Entry 2JA8 (X-ray diffraction, 3.80 A resolution); this record covers chains A and N of the 15 polymer chains in the assembly.

== Chain A ==
Protein: DNA-directed RNA polymerase II largest subunit
From: Saccharomyces cerevisiae
Notes: EC 2.7.7.6
UniProtKB: P04050 (RPB1_YEAST); residues 1-1733 here = UniProt positions 1-1733
Sequence (1733 residues; row label = number of the first residue in the row):
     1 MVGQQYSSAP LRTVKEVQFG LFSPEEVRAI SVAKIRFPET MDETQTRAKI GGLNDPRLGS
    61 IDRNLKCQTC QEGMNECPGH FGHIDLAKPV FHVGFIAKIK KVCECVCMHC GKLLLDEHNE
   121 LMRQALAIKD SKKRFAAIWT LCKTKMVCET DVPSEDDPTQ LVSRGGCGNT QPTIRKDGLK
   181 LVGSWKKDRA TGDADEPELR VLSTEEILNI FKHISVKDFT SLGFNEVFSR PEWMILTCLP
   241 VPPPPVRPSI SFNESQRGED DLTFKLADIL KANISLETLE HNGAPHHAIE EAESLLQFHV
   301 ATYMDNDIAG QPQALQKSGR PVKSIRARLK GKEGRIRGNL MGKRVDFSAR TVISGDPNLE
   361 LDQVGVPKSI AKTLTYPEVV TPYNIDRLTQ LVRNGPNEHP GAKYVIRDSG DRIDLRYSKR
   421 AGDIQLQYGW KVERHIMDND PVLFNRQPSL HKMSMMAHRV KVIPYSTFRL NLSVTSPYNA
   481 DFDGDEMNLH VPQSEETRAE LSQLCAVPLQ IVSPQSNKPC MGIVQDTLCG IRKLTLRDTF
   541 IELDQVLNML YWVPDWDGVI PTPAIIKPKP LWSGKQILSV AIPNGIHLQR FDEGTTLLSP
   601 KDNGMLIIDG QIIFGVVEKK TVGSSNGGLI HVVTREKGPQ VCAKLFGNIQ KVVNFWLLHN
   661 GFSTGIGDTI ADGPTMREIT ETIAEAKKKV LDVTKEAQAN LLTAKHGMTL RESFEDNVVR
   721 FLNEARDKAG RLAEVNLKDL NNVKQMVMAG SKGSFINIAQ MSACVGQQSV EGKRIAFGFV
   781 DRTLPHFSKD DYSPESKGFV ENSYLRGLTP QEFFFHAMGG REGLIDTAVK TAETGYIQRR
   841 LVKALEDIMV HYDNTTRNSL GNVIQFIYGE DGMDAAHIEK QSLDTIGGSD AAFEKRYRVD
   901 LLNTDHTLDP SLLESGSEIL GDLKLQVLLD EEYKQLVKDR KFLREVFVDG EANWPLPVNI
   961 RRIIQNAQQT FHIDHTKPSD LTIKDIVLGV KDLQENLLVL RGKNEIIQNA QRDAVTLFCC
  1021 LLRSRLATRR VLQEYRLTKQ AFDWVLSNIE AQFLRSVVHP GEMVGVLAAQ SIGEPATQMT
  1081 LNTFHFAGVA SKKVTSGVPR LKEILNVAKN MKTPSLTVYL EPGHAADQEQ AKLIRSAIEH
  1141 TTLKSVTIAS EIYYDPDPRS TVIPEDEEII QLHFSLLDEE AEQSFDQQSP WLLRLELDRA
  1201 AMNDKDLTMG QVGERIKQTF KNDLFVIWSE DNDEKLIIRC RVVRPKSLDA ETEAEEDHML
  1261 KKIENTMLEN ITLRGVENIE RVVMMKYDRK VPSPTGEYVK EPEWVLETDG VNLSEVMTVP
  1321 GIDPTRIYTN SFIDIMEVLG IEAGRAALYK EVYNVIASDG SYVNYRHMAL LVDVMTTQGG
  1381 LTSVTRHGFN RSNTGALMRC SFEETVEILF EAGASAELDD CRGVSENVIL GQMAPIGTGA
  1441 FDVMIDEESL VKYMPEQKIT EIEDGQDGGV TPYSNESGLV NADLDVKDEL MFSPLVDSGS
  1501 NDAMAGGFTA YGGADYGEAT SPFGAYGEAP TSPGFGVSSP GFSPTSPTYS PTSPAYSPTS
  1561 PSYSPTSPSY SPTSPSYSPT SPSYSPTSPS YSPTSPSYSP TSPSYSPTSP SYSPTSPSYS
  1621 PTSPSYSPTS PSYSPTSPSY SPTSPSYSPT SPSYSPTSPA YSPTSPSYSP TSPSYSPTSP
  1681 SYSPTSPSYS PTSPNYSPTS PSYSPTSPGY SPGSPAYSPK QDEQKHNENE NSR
Not modelled in the structure: 1, 190-194, 1082-1091, 1177-1186, 1246-1253, 1456-1733
Curated features (UniProtKB/Swiss-Prot):
  - region: Pro248 to Asp260 (Lid loop), Asn306 to Lys323 (Rudder loop), Pro810 to Glu822 (Bridging helix)
  - binding site (Zn(2+)): Cys67, Cys70, Cys77, His80, Cys107, Cys110, Cys148, Cys167
  - binding site (Mg(2+)): Asp481, Asp483, Asp485
  - modified residue: Thr1471 (Phosphothreonine)
  - cross-link (Glycyl lysine isopeptide (Lys-Gly)): Lys695 (interchain with G-Cter in ubiquitin), Lys1246 (interchain with G-Cter in ubiquitin), Lys1350 (interchain with G-Cter in ubiquitin)
Bound ions: Zn2+ site 1: Cys77, His80; Zn2+ site 2: Cys110, Cys167; Mg2+: Asp481, Asp483, Asp485 (shared with 1 residue of chain P)

== Chain N ==
Molecule: 14-nt DNA strand
Sequence (14 nucleotides; row label = number of the first residue in the row; numbering starts at 0):
     0 TAAGTACTTG AGCT
Not modelled in the structure: 8-13

== Interface between chain A and chain N ==
Pairs across the interface (8):
  Glu833(A) with DT0(N), base contact; DA1(N), sugar contact
  Lys1102(A) with DA1(N), hydrogen bond to the sugar; DA2(N), sugar contact
  Ala1108(A) with DG3(N), phosphate contact
  Lys1112(A) with DA2(N), salt bridge to the phosphate
  His1387(A) with DG3(N), hydrogen bond to the sugar; DT4(N), sugar contact
Also at the interface, not in a pair above, chain A (7 interface residues in all): Val829, Asn1106

== Overview ==
The interface between chain A and chain N involves 7 residues on one side and 5 on the other; the contacts
include 2 hydrogen bonds and 1 salt bridge. Polar pairs include Lys1102(A)-DA1(N), His1387(A)-DG3(N) and
Lys1112(A)-DA2(N).
Here chain A is DNA-directed RNA polymerase II largest subunit (Saccharomyces cerevisiae) and chain N is a
14-nt DNA strand. Entry 2JA8 (CPD lesion containing RNA Polymerase II elongation complex D) was determined by
X-ray diffraction together with 2JA5, 2JA6 and 2JA7 from the same study.
